PDB entry 9BHL | electron microscopy, 2.80 A resolution | chains A and N of the 4 polymer chains in the assembly

# Chain A
Name: Guanine nucleotide-binding protein G(s) subunit alpha isoforms short
Organism: Homo sapiens
Reference sequence: P63092 (GNAS2_HUMAN); numbering as in UniProt; present here: 5-64, 204-253, 264-394
Amino-acid sequence (261 residues; row label = number of the first residue in the row; note: 141 numbers in that range are skipped by the numbering (no residue carries them; nothing is unmodelled there); numbers below 1 keep their minus sign (Gly-7 is residue -7)):
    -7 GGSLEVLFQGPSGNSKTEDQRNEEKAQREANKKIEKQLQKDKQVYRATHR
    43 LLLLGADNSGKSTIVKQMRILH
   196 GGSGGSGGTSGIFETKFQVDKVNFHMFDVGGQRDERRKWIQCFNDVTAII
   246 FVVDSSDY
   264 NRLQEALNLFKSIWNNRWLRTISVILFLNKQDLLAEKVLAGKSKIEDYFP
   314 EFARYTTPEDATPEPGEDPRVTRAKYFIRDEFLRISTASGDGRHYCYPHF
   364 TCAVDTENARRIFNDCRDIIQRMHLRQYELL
Not modelled in the structure: -7 to 8, 196-200
Construct notes: expression tag (-7 to 4); engineered mutation Asp49 (Gly in P63092), Asn50 (Glu in P63092), Asp249 (Ala in P63092), Asp252 (Ser in P63092), Ala372 (Ile in P63092), Ile375 (Val in P63092); linker (196-203)

# Chain N
Name: Nanobody 35
Organism: Lama glama
Notes: antibody fragment or engineered binder
Amino-acid sequence (142 residues; row label = number of the first residue in the row):
     1 QVQLQESGGGLVQPGGSLRLSCAASGFTFSNYKMNWVRQAPGKGLEWVSD
    51 ISQSGASISYTGSVKGRFTISRDNAKNTLYLQMNSLKPEDTAVYYCARCP
   101 APFTRDCFDVTSTTYAYRGQGTQVTVSSGSEDQVDPRLIDGK
Not modelled in the structure: 129-142
Cystine bridges: Cys22-Cys96, Cys99-Cys107

# How chain A and chain N interact
Pairs across the interface (32):
  Arg228(A) - Thr114(N)
  Asp229(A) - Ser112(N)
  Asp229(A) - Thr113(N)  hydrogen bond (side chain-backbone)
  Glu230(A) - Asp109(N)
  Glu230(A) - Ser112(N)
  Arg231(A) - Asp109(N)  hydrogen bond (backbone-side chain)
  Arg232(A) - Phe108(N)
  Arg232(A) - Asp109(N)  salt bridge
  Gln267(A) - Trp47(N)
  Gln267(A) - Thr61(N)  hydrogen bond
  Glu268(A) - Thr111(N)
  Asn271(A) - Trp47(N)
  Leu272(A) - Phe108(N)  hydrophobic
  Ser275(A) - Asp106(N)
  Ser275(A) - Phe108(N)
  Ile276(A) - Phe108(N)  hydrophobic
  Asn278(A) - Arg105(N)
  Asn278(A) - Asp106(N)
  Asn279(A) - Asp106(N)  hydrogen bond (backbone-side chain)
  Asn279(A) - Phe108(N)
  Arg280(A) - Asp106(N)
  Arg283(A) - Arg105(N)
  Asp310(A) - Gly62(N)
  Asp310(A) - Ser63(N)  hydrogen bond (backbone-backbone)
  Tyr311(A) - Thr61(N)  hydrogen bond (backbone-side chain)
  Tyr311(A) - Gly62(N)  hydrogen bond (backbone-backbone)
  Tyr311(A) - Ser63(N)
  Phe312(A) - Gly62(N)
  Pro313(A) - Gly62(N)
  Pro313(A) - Lys65(N)
  Glu314(A) - Lys65(N)  salt bridge
  Ser352(A) - Arg105(N)
Other interface residues (no listed pair), chain A (22 interface residues in all): Glu309
Other interface residues (no listed pair), chain N (18 interface residues in all): Tyr60, Pro100, Cys107, Tyr115, Tyr117

# Summary
22 residues of chain A and 18 residues of chain N are in contact; the contacts include 7 hydrogen bonds and 2
salt bridges. Polar contacts include Arg232(A)-Asp109(N), Glu314(A)-Lys65(N) and Asp229(A)-Thr113(N).
Here chain A is Guanine nucleotide-binding protein G(s) subunit alpha isoforms short (Homo sapiens) and chain
N is Nanobody 35 (Lama glama). Entry 9BHL (Human proton sensing receptor GPR65 in complex with miniGs) was
determined by electron microscopy together with 9BHM, 9BI6 and 9BIP from the same study.
